7F8I - chains F and I of the 5 polymer chains in the assembly; structure by X-ray diffraction, 3.37 A resolution.

Chain F (and I):
Molecule: Major capsid protein L1
From: Human papillomavirus type 6
Notes: chain I of this document is another copy of the same molecule, construct and numbering; everything in this record applies to it too
UniProt: Q9W9C6 (Q9W9C6_9PAPI); residues -1 to 493 here correspond to UniProt positions 6-500 (UniProt number = residue number + 7)
Sequence (496 residues; row label = number of the first residue in the row; numbers below 1 keep their minus sign (Met-2 is residue -2)):
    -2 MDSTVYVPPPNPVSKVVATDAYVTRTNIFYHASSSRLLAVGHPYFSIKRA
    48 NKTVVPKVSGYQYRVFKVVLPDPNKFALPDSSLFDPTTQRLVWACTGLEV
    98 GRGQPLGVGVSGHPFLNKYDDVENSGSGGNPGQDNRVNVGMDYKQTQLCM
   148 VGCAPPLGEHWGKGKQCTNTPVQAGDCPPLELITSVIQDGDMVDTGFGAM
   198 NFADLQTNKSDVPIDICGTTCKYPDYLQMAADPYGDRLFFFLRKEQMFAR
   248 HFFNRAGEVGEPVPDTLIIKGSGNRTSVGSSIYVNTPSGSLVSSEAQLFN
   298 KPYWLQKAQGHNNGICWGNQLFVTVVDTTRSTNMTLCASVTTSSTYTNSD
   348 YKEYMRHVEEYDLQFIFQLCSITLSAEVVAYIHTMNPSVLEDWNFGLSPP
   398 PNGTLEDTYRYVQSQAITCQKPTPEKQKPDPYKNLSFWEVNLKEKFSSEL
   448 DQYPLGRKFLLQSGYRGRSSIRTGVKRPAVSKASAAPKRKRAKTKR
Disordered / not traced: -2 to 11, 161-169, 393-425, 461-493 (chain I: -2 to 11, 163-173, 393-425, 461-493)
Construct notes: initiating methionine (-2); conflict Val376 (Met383 in Q9W9C6)

How chain F and chain I interact:
Residue-residue contacts (162; chain F residue first):
  Lys12(F) with Gln449(I)
  Val13(F) with Asp448(I); Gln449(I), hydrogen bond (backbone-side chain)
  Asn114(F) with Tyr343(I); Glu350(I), hydrogen bond
  Val119(F) with Asn135(I); Val136(I); Gly137(I), hydrogen bond (backbone-backbone)
  Glu120(F) with Val136(I); His248(I), salt bridge; Phe250(I)
  Asn121(F) with Lys115(I), hydrogen bond (backbone-side chain); Asp118(I)
  Ser122(F) with Val134(I); Asn135(I)
  Gly123(F) with Val134(I)
  Gly129(F) with Asn345(I)
  Gln130(F) with Tyr343(I); Thr344(I); Asn345(I), hydrogen bond (backbone-backbone)
  Asp131(F) with Tyr343(I)
  Asn132(F) with Asn345(I)
  Arg133(F) with Tyr343(I)
  Lys141(F) with Pro102(I); Leu103(I), hydrogen bond (side chain-backbone)
  Glu156(F) with Gly100(I); Gln101(I); Glu357(I)
  Trp158(F) with Leu35(I), hydrophobic; Val37(I), hydrophobic; Gln101(I), hydrogen bond; Met331(I); Val355(I), hydrophobic
  Gly172(F) with Lys349(I); Tyr351(I), hydrogen bond (backbone-side chain)
  Asp173(F) with Ala335(I); Tyr351(I)
  Cys174(F) with Leu333(I), hydrophobic; Tyr351(I), hydrogen bond (backbone-side chain); Arg353(I)
  Pro175(F) with Leu333(I), hydrophobic
  Leu177(F) with Val37(I), hydrophobic; Met331(I), hydrophobic; Leu333(I), hydrophobic; Arg353(I)
  Leu179(F) with Leu35(I), hydrophobic; Glu357(I)
  Asp191(F) with Pro102(I)
  Gly195(F) with Thr329(I)
  Ala196(F) with Pro102(I), hydrophobic
  Met197(F) with Met331(I), hydrophobic; Thr332(I); Leu333(I), hydrophobic
  Leu202(F) with Leu333(I); Cys334(I), hydrogen bond (backbone-backbone)
  Gln203(F) with Thr332(I), hydrogen bond (side chain-backbone); Cys334(I)
  Thr204(F) with Cys334(I), hydrogen bond (side chain-backbone); Ala335(I); Ser336(I), hydrogen bond (side chain-backbone); Tyr348(I)
  Asn205(F) with Cys334(I); Tyr343(I); Tyr348(I); Glu350(I)
  Asp208(F) with Thr332(I); Cys334(I); Glu350(I)
  Tyr220(F) with Gln101(I); Pro102(I), hydrophobic
  Asp222(F) with Arg33(I), salt bridge; Glu357(I)
  Leu224(F) with Gly98(I); Arg99(I); Gly100(I); Asn297(I); Glu357(I); Asp359(I)
  Gln225(F) with Arg33(I), hydrogen bond
  Ala227(F) with Pro451(I); Arg454(I)
  Ala228(F) with Pro451(I), hydrophobic
  Asp229(F) with Arg454(I), hydrogen bond (backbone-side chain)
  Pro230(F) with Arg454(I)
  Arg240(F) with Asn297(I)
  Lys241(F) with Ser291(I); Glu292(I), salt bridge
  Glu242(F) with Leu103(I), hydrogen bond (side chain-backbone); Val289(I); Ser290(I); Ser291(I), hydrogen bond (backbone-side chain)
  Gln243(F) with Leu288(I); Val289(I)
  Met244(F) with Gly104(I); Val105(I); Leu288(I); Val289(I), hydrogen bond (backbone-backbone)
  Phe245(F) with Ser287(I)
  Ala246(F) with Arg247(I), hydrogen bond (backbone-side chain)
  Phe249(F) with Val107(I), hydrophobic; Met138(I); Asp139(I); Arg247(I)
  Asn251(F) with Asn135(I)
  Arg252(F) with Thr332(I), hydrogen bond
  Ala253(F) with Asn345(I)
  Gly254(F) with Asn345(I)
  Glu255(F) with Asn345(I); Ser346(I); Tyr348(I); Lys349(I); Glu350(I), hydrogen bond (backbone-backbone)
  Gly257(F) with Glu350(I), hydrogen bond (backbone-backbone); Tyr351(I)
  Glu258(F) with His39(I), salt bridge; Ile44(I); Tyr351(I); Arg353(I), salt bridge
  Pro259(F) with Phe42(I)
  Val260(F) with Ile211(I), hydrophobic
  Pro261(F) with Phe42(I)
  Thr263(F) with Lys206(I)
  Leu264(F) with His110(I), hydrogen bond (backbone-side chain); Lys206(I); Ile211(I); Cys214(I)
  Ile265(F) with His110(I)
  Ile266(F) with Arg133(I), hydrogen bond (backbone-side chain); Asn205(I)
  Lys267(F) with Arg133(I)
  Gly268(F) with Asp131(I); Arg133(I)
  Ser269(F) with Asp131(I)
  Arg272(F) with Pro111(I); Phe112(I); Asp131(I); Arg133(I); Asn135(I)
  Val275(F) with Pro111(I), hydrophobic; Phe112(I), hydrophobic
  Gly276(F) with Pro111(I)
  Ser277(F) with Asn135(I), hydrogen bond (backbone-side chain)
  Ser278(F) with Tyr41(I)
  Ile279(F) with Glu350(I); Met352(I), hydrophobic
  Tyr280(F) with Tyr41(I); Val107(I), hydrophobic; Gly109(I); His110(I), hydrogen bond (side chain-backbone); Pro111(I); Asn135(I), hydrogen bond; Val136(I), hydrogen bond (side chain-backbone); Gly137(I)
  Asn282(F) with Val107(I)
  Ser287(F) with Leu288(I)
  Lys304(F) with Leu458(I)
  Gln306(F) with Arg454(I), hydrogen bond (backbone-side chain); Lys455(I)
  Gly307(F) with Arg454(I)
  His308(F) with Asp448(I), hydrogen bond (side chain-backbone); Gln449(I); Arg454(I)
Also at the interface, not in a pair above, chain F (86 interface residues in all): Ser124, Gln170, Thr181, Gly193, Phe194, Arg247, Val256, Ser274, Val281
Also at the interface, not in a pair above, chain I (77 interface residues in all): Arg46, Gly106, Ser108, Thr204, Gly215, Val337, Tyr358

Summary:
86 residues of chain F face 77 of chain I across their interface; the contacts include 30 hydrogen bonds and 5
salt bridges. Among the polar pairs are Glu120(F)-His248(I), Asp222(F)-Arg33(I) and Lys241(F)-Glu292(I).
Chain F and chain I are both Major capsid protein L1 (Human papillomavirus type 6); the structure, Crystal
structure of HPV6 L1 pentamer, was determined by X-ray diffraction, deposited together with 7EW5.
